PDB entry 3SI3 | X-ray diffraction, 1.55 A resolution | chains H and I of the 3 polymer chains in the assembly

== Chain H ==
Molecule: Thrombin heavy chain
From: Homo sapiens
Notes: EC 3.4.21.5
UniProt: P00734 (THRB_HUMAN); the construct lacks a stretch of the UniProt sequence and is renumbered around it, so the offset changes along the chain: 16-36 = UniProt 364-384; 37-60 = UniProt 386-409; 61-77 = UniProt 419-435; 78-97 = UniProt 437-456; 7 more segments
Chain sequence (259 residues; each row starts with the number of its first residue; note: 1 number in that range is skipped by the numbering (no residue carries it; nothing is unmodelled there); a row labelled like 60A-60I holds insertion residues (60A, then the next letters in order)):
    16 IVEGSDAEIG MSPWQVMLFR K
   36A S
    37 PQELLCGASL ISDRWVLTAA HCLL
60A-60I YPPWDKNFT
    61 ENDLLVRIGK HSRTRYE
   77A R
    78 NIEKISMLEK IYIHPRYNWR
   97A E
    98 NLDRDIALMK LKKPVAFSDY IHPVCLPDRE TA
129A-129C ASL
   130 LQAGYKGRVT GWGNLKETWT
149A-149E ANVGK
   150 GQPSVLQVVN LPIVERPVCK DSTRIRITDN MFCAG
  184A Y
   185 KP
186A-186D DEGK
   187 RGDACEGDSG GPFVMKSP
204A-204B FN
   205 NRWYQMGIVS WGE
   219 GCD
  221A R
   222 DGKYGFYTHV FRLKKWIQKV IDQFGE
Disordered / not traced: 148-149, 149A-149E, 247
Disulfides: Cys42-Cys58, Cys168-Cys182, Cys191-Cys220
Covalent attachments: N-acetylglucosamine (NAG) linked to Asn60G
Ligand contacts: UBTHR103 (B03; D-phenylalanyl-N-(pyridin-2-ylmethyl)-L-prolinamide): His57, Tyr60A, Trp60D, Glu97A, Asn98, Leu99, Ile174, Asp189, Ala190, Cys191, Glu192, Ser195, Val213, Ser214, Trp215, Gly216, Glu217, Gly219, Cys220
Swiss-Prot annotation at these positions:
  - region: Ala183 to Val200 (High affinity receptor-binding region which is also known as the TP508 peptide)
  - active site (Charge relay system): His57, Asp102, Ser195
  - glycosylation: Asn60G (N-linked (GlcNAc...) (complex) asparagine)

== Chain I ==
Molecule: Hirudin variant-2
Notes: fragment: residues in UNP 60-72
UniProt: P09945 (HIRV2_HIRME); residues 53-65 here correspond to UniProt positions 60-72 (UniProt number = residue number + 7)
Chain sequence (13 residues; row label = number of the first residue in the row):
    53 NGDFEEIPEE YLQ
Disordered / not traced: 53-54
Modified / non-standard residues: Tyr63 (o-sulfo-l-tyrosine; TYS)
Swiss-Prot annotation at these positions:
  - region: Asp55 to Gln65 (Interaction with fibrinogen-binding exosite of thrombin)
  - modified residue: Tyr63 (Sulfotyrosine)

== How chain H and chain I interact ==
Pairs across the interface (24):
  Phe34(H) with Phe56(I), hydrophobic
  Lys36(H) with Leu64(I)
  Gln38(H) with Asp55(I); Phe56(I); Glu58(I); Ile59(I); Leu64(I)
  Glu39(H) with Phe56(I)
  Leu40(H) with Phe56(I)
  Leu65(H) with Ile59(I), hydrophobic; Tyr63(I)
  Arg67(H) with Ile59(I)
  Arg73(H) with Phe56(I)
  Thr74(H) with Asp55(I); Phe56(I); Glu57(I), hydrogen bond (backbone-backbone)
  Arg75(H) with Glu57(I)
  Tyr76(H) with Glu57(I), hydrogen bond (backbone-side chain); Glu58(I); Pro60(I); Tyr63(I)
  Glu80(H) with Tyr63(I)
  Lys81(H) with Tyr63(I)
  Ile82(H) with Tyr63(I)
Also at the interface, not in a pair above, chain I (9 interface residues in all): Gln65

== Overview ==
14 residues of chain H and 9 residues of chain I are in contact, with 2 hydrogen bonds. Among the polar pairs
are Tyr76(H)-Glu57(I) and Thr74(H)-Glu57(I). Chain H binds UBTHR103. Covalently linked N-acetylglucosamine: at
Asn60G(H). Curated annotation (UniProt) lists 3 active-site residues on chain H.
Here chain H is Thrombin heavy chain (Homo sapiens) and chain I is Hirudin variant-2. Entry 3SI3 (Human
Thrombin In Complex With UBTHR103) was determined by X-ray diffraction, deposited together with 3P17, 3QTO,
3QTV, 3QWC, 3QX5, 3SHA and 3 further entries.
